Entry 3HOY (X-ray diffraction, 3.40 A resolution); this record covers chains D and G of the 15 polymer chains in the assembly.

== Chain D ==
Name: DNA-directed RNA polymerase II subunit RPB4
Source organism: Saccharomyces cerevisiae
Notes: EC 2.7.7.6
Reference sequence: P20433 (RPB4_YEAST); residue numbers follow UniProt; this construct covers 1-221
Chain sequence (221 residues; numbered 1 to 221; the number before each row is that of its first residue):
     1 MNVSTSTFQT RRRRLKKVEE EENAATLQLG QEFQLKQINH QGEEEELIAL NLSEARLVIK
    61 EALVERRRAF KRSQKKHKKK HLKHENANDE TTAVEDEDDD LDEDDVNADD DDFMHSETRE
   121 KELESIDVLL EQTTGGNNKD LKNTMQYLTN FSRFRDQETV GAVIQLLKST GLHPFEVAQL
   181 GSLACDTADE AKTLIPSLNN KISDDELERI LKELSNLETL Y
Unresolved in the structure: 1-3, 77-116
Curated features (UniProtKB/Swiss-Prot):
  - modified residue: Met1 (N-acetylmethionine), Thr91 (Phosphothreonine), Thr92 (Phosphothreonine)

== Chain G ==
Name: DNA-directed RNA polymerase II subunit RPB7
Source organism: Saccharomyces cerevisiae
Notes: EC 2.7.7.6
Reference sequence: P34087 (RPB7_YEAST); residues 1-171 here = UniProt positions 1-171
Chain sequence (171 residues; numbered 1 to 171; the number before each row is that of its first residue):
     1 MFFIKDLSLN ITLHPSFFGP RMKQYLKTKL LEEVEGSCTG KFGYILCVLD YDNIDIQRGR
    61 ILPTDGSAEF NVKYRAVVFK PFKGEVVDGT VVSCSQHGFE VQVGPMKVFV TKHLMPQDLT
   121 FNAGSNPPSY QSSEDVITIK SRIRVKIEGC ISQVSSIHAI GSIKEDYLGA I
Curated features (UniProtKB/Swiss-Prot):
  - mutagenesis: Val108 to His113 (Lowers nucleic-acid binding of RPB4-RPB7 by 10-fold; no effect on association with Pol II core complex; abolishes transcriptional activity of Pol II), Ile151 to His158 (No effect on nucleic-acid binding of RPB4-RPB7 and on association with Pol II core complex; abolishes transcriptional activity of Pol II)

== Interface between chain D and chain G ==
Residue-residue contacts (91):
  Ser4(D) - Leu9(G)
  Thr5(D) - Ser8(G)
  Thr5(D) - Phe42(G)
  Thr5(D) - Tyr74(G)
  Ser6(D) - Leu7(G)
  Ser6(D) - Ser8(G)  hydrogen bond (backbone-backbone)
  Thr7(D) - Leu7(G)
  Thr7(D) - Phe42(G)
  Phe8(D) - Asp6(G)
  Glu22(D) - Lys83(G)
  Asn23(D) - Lys80(G)
  Asn23(D) - Phe82(G)
  Asn23(D) - Lys83(G)
  Ala24(D) - Lys83(G)
  Ala25(D) - Lys83(G)
  Ala25(D) - Gly84(G)
  Leu29(D) - Phe82(G)  hydrophobic
  Gly30(D) - Phe82(G)
  Glu32(D) - Lys5(G)  hydrogen bond (backbone-side chain)
  Glu32(D) - Lys41(G)
  Glu32(D) - Phe42(G)
  Phe33(D) - Phe3(G)  hydrophobic
  Phe33(D) - Lys5(G)
  Phe33(D) - Phe42(G)
  Phe33(D) - Lys80(G)
  Phe33(D) - Phe82(G)  hydrophobic
  Gln37(D) - Lys5(G)  hydrogen bond
  Asn39(D) - Asp6(G)
  Asn39(D) - Arg75(G)
  His40(D) - Asp6(G)
  His40(D) - Asp55(G)  salt bridge
  His40(D) - Lys73(G)  hydrogen bond (backbone-side chain)
  Glu45(D) - Asp6(G)
  Glu45(D) - Arg75(G)  salt bridge
  Leu47(D) - Phe3(G)  hydrophobic
  Ile48(D) - Phe3(G)
  Ile48(D) - Ile4(G)  hydrogen bond (backbone-backbone)
  Ala49(D) - Phe2(G)
  Leu50(D) - Phe2(G)  hydrogen bond (backbone-backbone)
  Leu52(D) - Phe2(G)  hydrophobic
  Val58(D) - Ile4(G)  hydrophobic
  Val58(D) - Leu49(G)  hydrophobic
  Val58(D) - Val77(G)  hydrophobic
  Ala62(D) - Leu49(G)  hydrophobic
  Leu63(D) - Cys47(G)  hydrophobic
  Arg66(D) - Leu31(G)
  Arg66(D) - Glu35(G)  salt bridge
  Arg66(D) - Val48(G)  hydrogen bond (side chain-backbone)
  Arg66(D) - Tyr51(G)
  Ala69(D) - Asp52(G)
  Phe70(D) - Tyr51(G)  hydrophobic
  Arg72(D) - Asp52(G)  salt bridge
  Asn138(D) - Glu35(G)
  Asn138(D) - Gly36(G)
  Asn138(D) - Leu46(G)
  Lys139(D) - Pro105(G)
  Asp140(D) - Gly36(G)
  Asp140(D) - Tyr44(G)
  Asp140(D) - Leu46(G)
  Leu141(D) - Leu46(G)
  Thr144(D) - Phe2(G)
  Thr144(D) - Leu46(G)
  Thr144(D) - Pro105(G)
  Tyr147(D) - Asp88(G)  hydrogen bond (side chain-backbone)
  Tyr147(D) - Gly89(G)
  Tyr147(D) - Gln102(G)
  Tyr147(D) - Val103(G)
  Tyr147(D) - Gly104(G)
  Asn150(D) - Arg142(G)  hydrogen bond (backbone-side chain)
  Phe151(D) - Asp88(G)
  Phe151(D) - Gly89(G)
  Phe151(D) - Thr90(G)
  Phe151(D) - Arg142(G)
  Phe175(D) - Met1(G)
  Phe175(D) - Glu85(G)
  Ala178(D) - Met1(G)
  Gln179(D) - Met1(G)
  Gln179(D) - Val86(G)
  Leu183(D) - Val86(G)
  Leu183(D) - Asp88(G)
  Leu183(D) - Arg144(G)
  Ala184(D) - Arg144(G)  hydrogen bond (backbone-side chain)
  Asp189(D) - Tyr167(G)  hydrogen bond
  Glu190(D) - Arg144(G)  salt bridge
  Glu190(D) - Tyr167(G)
  Thr193(D) - Tyr167(G)
  Leu194(D) - Val86(G)
  Leu194(D) - Arg144(G)
  Leu194(D) - Asp166(G)
  Leu194(D) - Tyr167(G)  hydrophobic
  Leu194(D) - Leu168(G)  hydrophobic
Other interface residues (no listed pair), chain D (55 interface residues in all): Ile38, Ala55, Ile59, Glu65, Ser73, Thr134, Asn143, Leu148, Thr187
Other interface residues (no listed pair), chain G (47 interface residues in all): Gln24, Ser37, Asp50

== In short ==
Chain D and chain G form an interface of 55 and 47 residues respectively; the contacts include 11 hydrogen
bonds and 5 salt bridges. Polar contacts include His40(D)-Asp55(G), Glu45(D)-Arg75(G) and Arg66(D)-Glu35(G).
UniProt lists 14 mutagenesis sites on chain G.
Chain D is DNA-directed RNA polymerase II subunit RPB4 and chain G is DNA-directed RNA polymerase II subunit
RPB7, both from Saccharomyces cerevisiae; the structure, Complete RNA polymerase II elongation complex VI, was
determined by X-ray diffraction together with 3HOU, 3HOV, 3HOW, 3HOX and 3HOZ from the same study.
